Entry 6WPJ (X-ray diffraction, 2.73 A resolution); this record covers chains A and T of the 4 polymer chains in the assembly.

== Chain A ==
Protein: Reverse transcriptase/ribonuclease H
Organism: Human immunodeficiency virus type 1 group M subtype B (isolate HXB2)
Notes: EC 2.7.7.49, 2.7.7.7, 3.1.26.13
UniProt: P04585 (POL_HV1H2); residues 1-560 here correspond to UniProt positions 588-1147 (UniProt number = residue number + 587)
Sequence (561 residues; row label = number of the first residue in the row; numbering starts at 0):
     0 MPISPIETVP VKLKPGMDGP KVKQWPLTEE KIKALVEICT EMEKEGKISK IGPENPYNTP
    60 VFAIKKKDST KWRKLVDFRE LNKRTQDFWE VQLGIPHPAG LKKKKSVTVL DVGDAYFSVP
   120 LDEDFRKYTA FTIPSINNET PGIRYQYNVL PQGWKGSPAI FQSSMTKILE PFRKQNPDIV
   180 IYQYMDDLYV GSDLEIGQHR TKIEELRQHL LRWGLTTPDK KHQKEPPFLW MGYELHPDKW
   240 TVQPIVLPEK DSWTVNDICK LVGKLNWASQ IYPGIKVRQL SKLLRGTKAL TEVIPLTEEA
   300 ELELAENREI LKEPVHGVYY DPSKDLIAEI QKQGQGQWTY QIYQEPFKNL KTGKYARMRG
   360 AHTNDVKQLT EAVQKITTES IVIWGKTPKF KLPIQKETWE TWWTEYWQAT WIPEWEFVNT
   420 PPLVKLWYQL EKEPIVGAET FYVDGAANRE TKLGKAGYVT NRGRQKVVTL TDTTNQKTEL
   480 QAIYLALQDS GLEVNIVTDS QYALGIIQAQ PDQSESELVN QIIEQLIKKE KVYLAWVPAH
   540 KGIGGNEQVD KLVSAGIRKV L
Unresolved in the structure: 0, 558-560
Sequence notes: expression tag (0); engineered mutation Cys-258 (Gln845 in P04585), Ser-280 (Cys867 in P04585)
Metal / ion sites: Mg2+ site 1: Asp-110, Val-111, Asp-185 (together with D4T); Mg2+ site 2: Asp-443, Glu-478, Asp-498
Small-molecule neighbours: D4T (2',3'-dehydro-2',3'-deoxy-thymidine 5'-triphosphate): Lys-65, Lys-70, Arg-72, Asp-110, Val-111, Gly-112, Asp-113, Ala-114, Tyr-115, Gln-151, Met-184, Asp-185, Lys-220
Curated features (UniProtKB/Swiss-Prot):
  - region: Phe-227 to His-235 (RT 'primer grip')
  - motif: Trp-398 to Trp-414 (Tryptophan repeat motif)
  - binding site (Mg(2+)): Asp-110, Asp-185, Asp-186, Asp-443, Glu-478, Asp-498, Asp-549
  - site: Trp-401 (Essential for RT p66/p51 heterodimerization), Trp-414 (Essential for RT p66/p51 heterodimerization), Phe-440, Tyr-441 (Cleavage), Leu-560 (Cleavage)
From the paper describing this entry:
  - Mg2+ coordination: Asp-110, Val-111, Asp-185
  - binding site for D4T: Arg-72, Asp-110, Val-111, Asp-113, Ala-114, Tyr-115, Phe-116, Asp-185

== Chain T ==
Molecule: DNA template 27-mer
Sequence (27 nucleotides; numbered 701 to 727; the number before each row is that of its first residue):
   701 ATGGACGGCG CCCGAACAGG GACTGTG
Unresolved in the structure: 701-702, 726-727

== Chain A / chain T interface ==
Contacting residue pairs - 41 pairs, chain A then chain T:
  Trp-24(A) / DG704(T)  base contact
  Lys-30(A) / DG703(T)  base contact
  Lys-30(A) / DG704(T)  hydrogen bond to the base
  Phe-61(A) / DG704(T)  base contact
  Phe-61(A) / DA705(T)  sugar contact
  Leu-74(A) / DA705(T)  base contact
  Val-75(A) / DA705(T)  sugar contact
  Asp-76(A) / DA705(T)  sugar contact
  Arg-78(A) / DA705(T)  salt bridge to the phosphate
  Arg-78(A) / DC706(T)  phosphate contact
  Asn-81(A) / DC706(T)  sugar contact
  Glu-89(A) / DG707(T)  phosphate contact
  Glu-89(A) / DG708(T)  phosphate contact
  Gln-91(A) / DG708(T)  sugar contact
  Leu-92(A) / DC709(T)  sugar contact
  Ile-94(A) / DG708(T)  base contact
  Ile-94(A) / DC709(T)  sugar contact
  Gly-152(A) / DA705(T)  hydrogen bond to the base
  Gly-152(A) / DC706(T)  sugar contact
  Lys-154(A) / DC706(T)  phosphate contact
  Lys-154(A) / DG707(T)  phosphate contact
  Pro-157(A) / DC706(T)  base contact
  Pro-157(A) / DG707(T)  sugar contact
  Tyr-183(A) / DG707(T)  hydrogen bond to the base
  Tyr-183(A) / DG708(T)  base contact
  Asn-265(A) / DC711(T)  sugar contact
  Ser-280(A) / DC712(T)  sugar contact
  Ser-280(A) / DC713(T)  phosphate contact
  Lys-281(A) / DC713(T)  phosphate contact
  Arg-284(A) / DC713(T)  phosphate contact
  Arg-284(A) / DG714(T)  phosphate contact
  Gly-285(A) / DC713(T)  phosphate contact
  Gly-285(A) / DG714(T)  hydrogen bond to the phosphate
  Ala-355(A) / DC712(T)  phosphate contact
  Arg-448(A) / DT724(T)  sugar contact
  Gln-475(A) / DG721(T)  base contact
  Gln-500(A) / DG721(T)  sugar contact
  Gln-500(A) / DA722(T)  hydrogen bond to the phosphate
  His-539(A) / DC723(T)  salt bridge to the phosphate
  Arg-557(A) / DC723(T)  salt bridge to the phosphate
  Arg-557(A) / DT724(T)  phosphate contact
Other interface residues (no listed pair), chain A (39 interface residues in all): Ala-62, Ile-63, Gly-93, Gln-151, Trp-153, Met-184, Val-276, Leu-283, Arg-356, Lys-374, Ala-446, Asn-474

== In short ==
39 residues of chain A face 15 of chain T across their interface, with 5 hydrogen bonds and 3 salt bridges.
Polar contacts include Lys-30(A)/DG704(T), Gly-152(A)/DA705(T) and Tyr-183(A)/DG707(T). Bound to chain A:
compound D4T. The paper reports a binding site for D4T at Arg-72(A), Asp-110(A) and Val-111(A) among others;
Mg2+ coordination by Asp-110(A), Val-111(A) and Asp-185(A).
Here chain A is Reverse transcriptase/ribonuclease H (Human immunodeficiency virus type 1 group M subtype B
(isolate HXB2)) and chain T is DNA template 27-mer. Entry 6WPJ (Structure of HIV-1 Reverse Transcriptase (RT)
in complex with dsDNA and d4T) was determined by X-ray diffraction (same publication as 6WPF and 6WPH).
